9FT1 - chains J and X of the 28 polymer chains in the assembly; structure by X-ray diffraction, 2.60 A resolution.

== Chain J (and X) ==
Protein: Proteasome subunit beta type-4
Organism: Saccharomyces cerevisiae
Notes: chain X of this document is another copy of the same molecule, construct and numbering; everything in this record applies to it too
UniProt: P22141 (PSB4_YEAST); numbering as in UniProt (aligned over 1-198)
Chain sequence (198 residues; numbered 1 to 198; the number before each row is that of its first residue):
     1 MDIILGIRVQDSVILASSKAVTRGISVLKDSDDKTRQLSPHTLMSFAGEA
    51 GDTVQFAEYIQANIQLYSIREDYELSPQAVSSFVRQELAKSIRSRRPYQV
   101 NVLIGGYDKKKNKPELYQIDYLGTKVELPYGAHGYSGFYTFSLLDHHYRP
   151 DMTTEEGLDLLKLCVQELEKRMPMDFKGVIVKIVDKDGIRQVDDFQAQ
Disordered / not traced: 196-198
Swiss-Prot annotation at these positions:
  - modified residue: Met-1 (N-acetylmethionine), Ser-76 (Phosphoserine)

== How chain J and chain X interact ==
Residue-residue contacts - 39 pairs, chain J then chain X:
  Gly-24(J) with Pro-173(X)
  Ile-25(J) with Tyr-135(X), hydrophobic; Phe-138(X), hydrophobic; Tyr-139(X), hydrogen bond (backbone-side chain); Arg-171(X); Pro-173(X), hydrophobic
  Ser-26(J) with Tyr-139(X), hydrogen bond; Arg-171(X)
  Val-27(J) with Lys-170(X); Arg-171(X), hydrogen bond (backbone-side chain); Met-172(X)
  Leu-28(J) with Arg-171(X)
  Tyr-135(J) with Ile-25(X), hydrophobic
  Phe-138(J) with Ile-25(X), hydrophobic
  Tyr-139(J) with Ile-25(X), hydrogen bond (side chain-backbone); Ser-26(X), hydrogen bond
  Glu-169(J) with Asp-175(X); Lys-177(X), hydrogen bond (backbone-side chain)
  Lys-170(J) with Val-27(X); Lys-177(X), hydrogen bond (backbone-side chain)
  Arg-171(J) with Ile-25(X); Ser-26(X); Val-27(X), hydrogen bond (backbone-backbone); Leu-28(X)
  Met-172(J) with Val-27(X)
  Pro-173(J) with Thr-22(X); Gly-24(X); Ile-25(X), hydrophobic; Met-174(X); Asp-175(X), hydrogen bond (backbone-backbone)
  Met-174(J) with Pro-173(X); Met-174(X), hydrophobic; Asp-175(X)
  Asp-175(J) with Glu-169(X); Pro-173(X), hydrogen bond (backbone-backbone); Met-174(X); Asp-175(X)
  Lys-177(J) with Glu-169(X), hydrogen bond (side chain-backbone); Lys-170(X), hydrogen bond (side chain-backbone)
Interface residues without a listed pair, chain J (18 interface residues in all): Thr-22, Asp-30
Interface residues without a listed pair, chain X (18 interface residues in all): Asp-30

== In short ==
Chain J and chain X each contribute 18 residues to their interface; the contacts include 12 hydrogen bonds.
Polar pairs include Ile-25(J)/Tyr-139(X), Ser-26(J)/Tyr-139(X) and Val-27(J)/Arg-171(X).
Chain J and chain X are both Proteasome subunit beta type-4 (Saccharomyces cerevisiae); the structure, Yeast
20S proteasome in complex with epoxyketone inhibitor 9, was determined by X-ray diffraction, deposited
together with 9FRW, 9FSU, 9FST, 9FSV and 9FT0.
